5GPA - chains A and B; structure by X-ray diffraction, 2.05 A resolution.

[Chain A (and B)]
Molecule: Transcriptional regulator (TetR/AcrR family)
Source organism: Bacillus halodurans (strain ATCC BAA-125 / DSM 18197 / FERM 7344 / JCM 9153 / C-125)
Notes: chain B of this document is another copy of the same molecule, construct and numbering; everything in this record applies to it too
UniProt: Q9K8A4 (Q9K8A4_BACHD); residues 1-195 here = UniProt positions 1-195
Sequence (195 residues; row label = number of the first residue in the row):
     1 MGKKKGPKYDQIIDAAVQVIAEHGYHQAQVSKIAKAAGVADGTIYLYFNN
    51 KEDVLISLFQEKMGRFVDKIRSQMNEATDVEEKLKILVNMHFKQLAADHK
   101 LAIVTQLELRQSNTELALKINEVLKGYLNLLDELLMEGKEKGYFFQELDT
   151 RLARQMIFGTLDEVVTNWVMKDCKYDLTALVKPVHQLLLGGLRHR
Not modelled in the structure: 1-2, 110-113 (chain B: 1-7, 194-195)
Construct notes: engineered mutation A117 (Arg in Q9K8A4)
From the paper describing this entry:
  - conformationally variable residues (helix shift, loop rearrangement, side-chain flip): F59, Q60 to V80, R110 to E115
  - mutagenesis - G42A: abolished expression

[How chain A and chain B interact]
Residue-residue contacts (73; chain A residue first):
  H26(A) - S112(B)  hydrogen bond
  L84(A) - L192(B)  hydrophobic
  L107(A) - Q111(B)
  L107(A) - S112(B)
  E108(A) - S112(B)
  N121(A) - M170(B)
  Y143(A) - R193(B)
  F144(A) - L192(B)
  F145(A) - G191(B)
  F145(A) - L192(B)  hydrogen bond (backbone-backbone)
  F145(A) - R193(B)
  L148(A) - L187(B)  hydrophobic
  L148(A) - L192(B)  hydrophobic
  R151(A) - Y175(B)
  R151(A) - L180(B)
  L152(A) - P183(B)
  L152(A) - V184(B)  hydrophobic
  L152(A) - L187(B)
  A153(A) - L192(B)  hydrophobic
  Q155(A) - E163(B)
  Q155(A) - V164(B)
  Q155(A) - N167(B)
  M156(A) - T160(B)
  M156(A) - L187(B)  hydrophobic
  M156(A) - L192(B)  hydrophobic
  I157(A) - L192(B)  hydrophobic
  F158(A) - E163(B)
  G159(A) - G159(B)
  G159(A) - E163(B)
  T160(A) - M156(B)
  T160(A) - T160(B)
  E163(A) - Q155(B)
  E163(A) - F158(B)
  E163(A) - G159(B)
  V164(A) - Q155(B)
  N167(A) - Q155(B)
  M170(A) - N121(B)
  L180(A) - R151(B)
  P183(A) - L152(B)  hydrophobic
  V184(A) - L152(B)  hydrophobic
  L187(A) - L148(B)  hydrophobic
  L187(A) - L152(B)
  L187(A) - A153(B)
  L187(A) - M156(B)  hydrophobic
  L188(A) - G191(B)
  L188(A) - L192(B)  hydrogen bond (backbone-backbone)
  L189(A) - G190(B)
  L189(A) - G191(B)
  L189(A) - L192(B)  hydrogen bond (backbone-backbone)
  L189(A) - R193(B)  hydrogen bond (backbone-backbone)
  G190(A) - L189(B)
  G190(A) - G190(B)
  G190(A) - G191(B)
  G191(A) - F145(B)
  G191(A) - L188(B)
  G191(A) - L189(B)
  G191(A) - G190(B)
  G191(A) - G191(B)
  L192(A) - L84(B)  hydrophobic
  L192(A) - L135(B)  hydrophobic
  L192(A) - F144(B)
  L192(A) - F145(B)
  L192(A) - A153(B)  hydrophobic
  L192(A) - M156(B)  hydrophobic
  L192(A) - I157(B)  hydrophobic
  L192(A) - L188(B)  hydrogen bond (backbone-backbone)
  L192(A) - L189(B)  hydrogen bond (backbone-backbone)
  R193(A) - E81(B)  salt bridge
  R193(A) - F145(B)
  R193(A) - Q186(B)
  R193(A) - L189(B)  hydrogen bond (backbone-backbone)
  H194(A) - F145(B)
  R195(A) - F145(B)
Other interface residues (no listed pair), chain A (35 interface residues in all): L135
Other interface residues (no listed pair), chain B (35 interface residues in all): Y143

[In short]
Chain A and chain B each contribute 35 residues to their interface; the contacts include 8 hydrogen bonds and
1 salt bridge. Among the polar pairs are R193(A)-E81(B), H26(A)-S112(B) and F145(A)-L192(B). From the paper:
G42A of chain A abolishes expression; conformational variability at F59(A), Q60(A) and R110(A).
Chain A and chain B are both Transcriptional regulator (TetR/AcrR family) (Bacillus halodurans (strain ATCC
BAA-125 / DSM 18197 / FERM 7344 / JCM 9153 / C-125)); the structure, Structural analysis of fatty acid
degradation regulator FadR from Bacillus halodurans, was determined by X-ray diffraction (same publication as
5GP9 and 5GPC).
